Entry 6SHQ (electron microscopy, 3.20 A resolution); this record covers chains A and B of the 4 polymer chains in the assembly.

[Chain A (and B)]
Protein: Glucose-1-phosphate adenylyltransferase
Source organism: Escherichia coli
Notes: EC 2.7.7.27; chain B of this document is another copy of the same molecule, construct and numbering; everything in this record applies to it too
UniProt: P0A6V1 (GLGC_ECOLI); numbering as in UniProt (aligned over 1-431)
Sequence (431 residues; row label = number of the first residue in the row):
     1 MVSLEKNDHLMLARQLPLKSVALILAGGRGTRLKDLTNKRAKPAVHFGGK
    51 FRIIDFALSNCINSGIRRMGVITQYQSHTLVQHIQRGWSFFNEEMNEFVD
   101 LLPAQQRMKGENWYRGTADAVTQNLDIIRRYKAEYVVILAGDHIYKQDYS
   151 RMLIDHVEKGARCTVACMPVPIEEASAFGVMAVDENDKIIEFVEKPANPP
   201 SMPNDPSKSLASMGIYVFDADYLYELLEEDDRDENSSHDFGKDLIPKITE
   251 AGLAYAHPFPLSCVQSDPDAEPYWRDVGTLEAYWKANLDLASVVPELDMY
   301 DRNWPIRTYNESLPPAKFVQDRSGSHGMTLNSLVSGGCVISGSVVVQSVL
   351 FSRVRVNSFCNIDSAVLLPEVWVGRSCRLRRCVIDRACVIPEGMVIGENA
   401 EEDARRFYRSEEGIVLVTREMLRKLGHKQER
Not modelled in the structure: 1-7
Small-molecule neighbours: adenosine monophosphate (AMP): Lys-39, Arg-40, Ala-44, His-46, Arg-52, Thr-79, Glu-370, Arg-386, Ala-387, Arg-419
UniProt features mapped onto this chain:
  - binding site (beta-D-fructose 1,6-bisphosphate): Lys-39, Arg-419 to Arg-423, Gln-429 to Arg-431
  - binding site (AMP): Arg-40, His-46, Arg-52, Arg-130, Glu-370, Arg-386
  - binding site (alpha-D-glucose 1-phosphate): Tyr-114, Gly-179, Glu-194, Lys-195, Ser-212
  - site (Could play a key role in the communication between the regulatory and the substrate sites): Gln-74, Trp-113
  - natural variant: Ala-44 (A44T: In SG14 mutant), Arg-67 (R67C: In CL1136 mutant), Pro-295 (P295S: In SG5 mutant), Gly-336 (G336D: In 618 mutant)
  - mutagenesis: Lys-39 (K39E: The level of activation by pyridoxal phosphate and fructose-1,6-phosphate is only approximately 2-fold compared to activation of 15- to 28-fold respectively, for the wild-type ...), Gln-74 (Q74A: Insensitive to activation by fructose-1,6-bisphosphate, but still binds fructose-1,6-bisphosphate with similar affinity as the wild-type ...), Trp-113 (W113A: Insensitive to activation by fructose-1,6-bisphosphate, but still binds fructose-1,6-bisphosphate, with similar affinity as the wild-type ...), Tyr-114 (Y114F: Shows a decrease of affinity for the substrates and less than 2-fold activation by fructose 1,6-bisphosphate in the ADP-glucose synthesis direction ...), Lys-195 (K195E/I/H/R: Decrease of the affinity for alpha-D-glucose 1-phosphate, but no loss in adenylyltransferase activity ...)
From the paper describing this entry:
  - binding site for adenosine monophosphate: Arg-40, His-46, Thr-79, Arg-130, Arg-386
  - conformationally variable residues (loop rearrangement, side-chain flip): Arg-29, Ala-104 to Gly-116
  - contacts within the chain: Arg-29/Thr-37, Ala-104/Asn-112, Gln-106/Glu-111, Gln-74/Trp-113, Tyr-114/Asn-124 (hydrogen bond), Leu-102/Tyr-114 (backbone contact), Pro-103/Tyr-114 (backbone contact), Ala-104/Tyr-114 (backbone contact)
  - mutagenesis - Q106A, R115A: decreased catalytic activity on FBP (citing earlier work)
  - mutagenesis - W113A: decreased catalytic activity (citing earlier work)
  - mutagenesis - P103A, W113A, Y114A: increased catalytic activity on adenosine monophosphate (citing earlier work)
  - self-association interface (contacts with another copy of this molecule); pairs are residue here / residue on that copy: Arg-107/Asn-38 (hydrogen bond)
  - catalytic residues: Arg-32, Lys-42, Lys-195 (by similarity / conservation)

[Interface between chain A and chain B]
Residue-residue contacts - 61 pairs, chain A then chain B:
  Gly-48(A) with Pro-315(B)
  Lys-50(A) with Ser-312(B); Leu-313(B), hydrogen bond (side chain-backbone)
  Leu-290(A) with Lys-317(B)
  Ala-291(A) with Lys-317(B), hydrogen bond (backbone-side chain)
  Ser-292(A) with Lys-317(B), hydrogen bond (backbone-side chain)
  Tyr-300(A) with Pro-314(B), hydrophobic; Pro-315(B); Lys-317(B)
  Arg-302(A) with Arg-353(B)
  Asn-310(A) with Asn-310(B); Ser-312(B), hydrogen bond
  Ser-312(A) with Lys-50(B), hydrogen bond; Asn-310(B), hydrogen bond
  Leu-313(A) with Lys-50(B), hydrogen bond (backbone-side chain)
  Pro-314(A) with Tyr-300(B), hydrophobic
  Pro-315(A) with Gly-48(B); Lys-50(B); Tyr-300(B); Ser-335(B)
  Ala-316(A) with Ser-332(B); Leu-333(B); Val-334(B), hydrogen bond (backbone-backbone)
  Lys-317(A) with Leu-290(B); Ala-291(B), hydrogen bond (side chain-backbone); Ser-292(B), hydrogen bond (side chain-backbone); Tyr-300(B); Ser-332(B); Leu-333(B)
  Phe-318(A) with Phe-318(B), hydrophobic; Thr-329(B); Asn-331(B), hydrogen bond (backbone-backbone); Ser-332(B), hydrogen bond (backbone-backbone)
  Val-319(A) with Asn-331(B)
  Gln-320(A) with Leu-330(B); Asn-331(B), hydrogen bond (backbone-side chain)
  Ser-325(A) with Leu-330(B)
  His-326(A) with Met-328(B); Thr-329(B); Leu-330(B)
  Gly-327(A) with Met-328(B); Thr-329(B), hydrogen bond (backbone-backbone)
  Met-328(A) with His-326(B); Gly-327(B); Met-328(B), hydrophobic
  Thr-329(A) with Phe-318(B); His-326(B); Gly-327(B), hydrogen bond (backbone-backbone)
  Leu-330(A) with Gln-320(B); Ser-325(B); His-326(B)
  Asn-331(A) with Phe-318(B), hydrogen bond (backbone-backbone); Val-319(B); Gln-320(B), hydrogen bond
  Ser-332(A) with Ala-316(B); Lys-317(B); Phe-318(B), hydrogen bond (backbone-backbone)
  Leu-333(A) with Ala-316(B); Lys-317(B)
  Val-334(A) with Ala-316(B), hydrogen bond (backbone-backbone)
  Ser-335(A) with Pro-315(B)
Also at the interface, not in a pair above, chain A (35 interface residues in all): Gly-49, Val-293, Gly-324, Gly-337, Val-339, Val-346, Arg-353
Also at the interface, not in a pair above, chain B (36 interface residues in all): Gly-49, Val-293, Arg-302, Gly-324, Gly-337, Val-339, Val-344, Val-346

[Summary]
35 residues of chain A face 36 of chain B across their interface; the contacts include 19 hydrogen bonds.
Among the polar pairs are Lys-50(A)/Leu-313(B), Ala-291(A)/Lys-317(B) and Ser-292(A)/Lys-317(B). From the
paper: catalytic residues Arg-32(A), Lys-42(A) and Lys-195(A); P103A, W113A and Y114A of chain A increase
catalytic activity on adenosine monophosphate; 5 substitutions were tested in all.
Chain A and chain B are both Glucose-1-phosphate adenylyltransferase (Escherichia coli); the structure,
Escherichia coli AGPase in complex with AMP. Symmetry C2, was determined by electron microscopy together with
6SHJ, 6SHN and 6SI8 from the same study.
